PDB entry 5JHQ | X-ray diffraction, 3.20 A resolution | chains A and E of the 3 polymer chains in the assembly

== Chain A ==
Name: Tankyrase-1
Organism: Homo sapiens
Notes: EC 2.4.2.30
UniProt: O95271 (TNKS1_HUMAN); residue numbers follow UniProt; this construct covers 174-649
Chain sequence (482 residues; row label = number of the first residue in the row):
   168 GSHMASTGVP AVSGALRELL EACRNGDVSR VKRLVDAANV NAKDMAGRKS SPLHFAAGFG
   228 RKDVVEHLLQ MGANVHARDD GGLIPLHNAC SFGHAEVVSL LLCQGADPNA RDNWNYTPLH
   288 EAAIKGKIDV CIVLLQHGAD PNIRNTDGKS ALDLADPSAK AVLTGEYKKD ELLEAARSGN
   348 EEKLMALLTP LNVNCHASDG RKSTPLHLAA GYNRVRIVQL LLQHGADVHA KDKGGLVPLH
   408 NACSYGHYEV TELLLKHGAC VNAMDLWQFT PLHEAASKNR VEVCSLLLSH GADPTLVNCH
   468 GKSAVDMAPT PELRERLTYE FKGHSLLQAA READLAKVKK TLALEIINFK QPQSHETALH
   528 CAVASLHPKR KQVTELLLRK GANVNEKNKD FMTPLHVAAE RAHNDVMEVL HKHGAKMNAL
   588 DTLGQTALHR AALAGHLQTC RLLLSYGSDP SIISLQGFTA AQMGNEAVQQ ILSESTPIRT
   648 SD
Not modelled in the structure: 168-180, 643-649
Differences from the reference sequence: expression tag (168-173)

== Chain E ==
Name: Peptide derived from insulin-responsive aminopeptidase (IRAP)
Chain sequence (16 residues; row label = number of the first residue in the row):
     1 ATGYRQSPDG ACSVPS
Not modelled in the structure: 1-2, 15-16

== Chain A / chain E interface ==
Pairs across the interface - 30 pairs, chain A then chain E:
  Arg215(A) - Gln6(E)  hydrogen bond (side chain-backbone)
  Arg215(A) - Ser7(E)  hydrogen bond (side chain-backbone)
  Arg215(A) - Pro8(E)
  Arg215(A) - Asp9(E)
  Ser217(A) - Asp9(E)  hydrogen bond
  Phe222(A) - Asp9(E)
  Gly225(A) - Asp9(E)
  Gly225(A) - Gly10(E)
  Gly225(A) - Ala11(E)  hydrogen bond (backbone-backbone)
  Phe226(A) - Gly10(E)
  Phe226(A) - Ala11(E)
  Leu250(A) - Arg5(E)
  Leu250(A) - Pro8(E)  hydrophobic
  Asn255(A) - Pro8(E)
  Asn255(A) - Asp9(E)
  Ser258(A) - Pro8(E)
  Phe259(A) - Pro8(E)
  Phe259(A) - Asp9(E)
  Phe259(A) - Gly10(E)
  Phe259(A) - Ala11(E)  hydrophobic
  Phe259(A) - Cys12(E)
  His261(A) - Ala11(E)  hydrogen bond (side chain-backbone)
  His261(A) - Ser13(E)
  Asp279(A) - Arg5(E)  salt bridge
  Trp281(A) - Gly3(E)
  Trp281(A) - Tyr4(E)
  Trp281(A) - Arg5(E)
  Tyr283(A) - Arg5(E)
  Glu288(A) - Arg5(E)  salt bridge
  Lys294(A) - Cys12(E)  hydrogen bond

== Summary ==
15 residues of chain A face 11 of chain E across their interface; the contacts include 6 hydrogen bonds and 2
salt bridges. Among the polar pairs are Asp279(A)-Arg5(E), Glu288(A)-Arg5(E) and Arg215(A)-Gln6(E).
Here chain A is Tankyrase-1 (Homo sapiens) and chain E is Peptide derived from insulin-responsive
aminopeptidase (IRAP). Entry 5JHQ (ARCs 1-3 of human Tankyrase-1 bound to a peptide derived from IRAP) was
determined by X-ray diffraction.
